4AAR - chains H and I of the 14 polymer chains in the assembly; structure by electron microscopy, 8.00 A resolution (low resolution: residue-level contacts below are approximate; hydrogen-bond / salt-bridge calls are withheld).

== Chain H (and I) ==
Protein: 60 kDa chaperonin
Source organism: Escherichia coli
Notes: chain I of this document is another copy of the same molecule, construct and numbering; everything in this record applies to it too
UniProtKB: P0A6F5 (CH60_ECOLI); residue numbers follow UniProt; this construct covers 1-548
Amino-acid sequence (548 residues; each row starts with the number of its first residue):
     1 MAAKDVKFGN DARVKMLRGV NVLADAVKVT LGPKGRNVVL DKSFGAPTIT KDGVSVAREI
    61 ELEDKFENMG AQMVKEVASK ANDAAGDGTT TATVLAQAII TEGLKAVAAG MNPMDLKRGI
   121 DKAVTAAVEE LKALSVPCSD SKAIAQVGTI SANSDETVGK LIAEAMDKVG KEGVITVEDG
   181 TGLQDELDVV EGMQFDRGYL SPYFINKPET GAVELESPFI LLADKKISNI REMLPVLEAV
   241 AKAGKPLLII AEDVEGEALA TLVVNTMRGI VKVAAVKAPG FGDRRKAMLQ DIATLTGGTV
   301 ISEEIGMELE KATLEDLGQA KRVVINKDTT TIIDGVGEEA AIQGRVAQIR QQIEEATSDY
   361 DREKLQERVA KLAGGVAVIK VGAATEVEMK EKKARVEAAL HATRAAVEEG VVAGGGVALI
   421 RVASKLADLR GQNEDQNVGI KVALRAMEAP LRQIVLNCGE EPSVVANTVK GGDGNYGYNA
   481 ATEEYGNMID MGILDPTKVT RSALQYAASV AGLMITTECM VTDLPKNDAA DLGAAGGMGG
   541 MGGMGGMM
Unresolved in the structure: 1, 526-548
Sequence notes: engineered mutation Ala-398 (Asp in P0A6F5)

== Chain H / chain I interface ==
Contacting residue pairs - 62 pairs, chain H then chain I:
  Asp-25(H) with Phe-8(I)
  Ala-26(H) with Phe-8(I); Cys-519(I)
  Arg-36(H) with Pro-113(I); Met-114(I); Thr-516(I); Glu-518(I)
  Asn-37(H) with Leu-513(I); Thr-516(I); Thr-517(I); Glu-518(I); Cys-519(I)
  Val-38(H) with Cys-519(I)
  Val-39(H) with Met-69(I); Thr-517(I); Cys-519(I); Met-520(I); Val-521(I)
  Leu-40(H) with Val-521(I)
  Asp-41(H) with Lys-65(I); Met-69(I); Val-521(I); Thr-522(I)
  Ala-46(H) with Glu-76(I)
  Pro-47(H) with Met-69(I); Gln-72(I)
  Ile-49(H) with Met-73(I); Leu-513(I)
  Glu-59(H) with Lys-4(I)
  Glu-61(H) with Ala-2(I); Ala-3(I); Lys-4(I)
  Leu-62(H) with Ala-3(I)
  Glu-63(H) with Ala-3(I); Leu-524(I)
  Gly-180(H) with Gly-282(I)
  Thr-181(H) with Gly-282(I); Asp-283(I); Arg-284(I)
  Gly-182(H) with Phe-281(I); Asp-283(I); Arg-284(I)
  Leu-183(H) with Tyr-360(I)
  Asn-206(H) with Glu-257(I)
  Lys-207(H) with Glu-255(I); Glu-257(I)
  Gly-244(H) with Arg-231(I)
  Gly-269(H) with Asn-229(I)
  Ile-270(H) with Asn-229(I); Arg-231(I)
  Ala-383(H) with Phe-281(I)
  Ala-384(H) with Phe-281(I); Arg-284(I); Tyr-360(I)
  Thr-385(H) with Phe-281(I)
  Glu-386(H) with Arg-197(I); Gly-280(I); Phe-281(I); Arg-285(I)
  Met-389(H) with Phe-281(I)
  Cys-458(H) with Asn-112(I)
  Gly-459(H) with Asn-112(I)
Interface residues without a listed pair, chain H (39 interface residues in all): Val-22, Val-29, Lys-34, Gly-35, Ile-60, Ala-241, Lys-272, Asn-457
Interface residues without a listed pair, chain I (38 interface residues in all): Val-6, Ser-228, Glu-252, Ala-258, Asp-523

== Overview ==
39 residues of chain H and 38 residues of chain I are in contact.
Chain H and chain I are both 60 kDa chaperonin (Escherichia coli); the structure, ATP-triggered molecular
mechanics of the chaperonin GroEL, was determined by electron microscopy together with 4AAQ, 4AAS, 4AAU, 4AB2
and 4AB3 from the same study.
